3J0J - chains B and D of the 13 polymer chains in the assembly; structure by electron microscopy, 9.70 A resolution (very low resolution: no residue pairs are listed; an interface is given only as per-side residue counts).

[Chain B]
Name: V-type ATP synthase alpha chain
Source organism: Thermus thermophilus
Notes: EC 3.6.3.14
Reference sequence: Q56403 (VATA_THET8); numbering as in UniProt (aligned over 1-578)
Amino-acid sequence (578 residues; each row starts with the number of its first residue):
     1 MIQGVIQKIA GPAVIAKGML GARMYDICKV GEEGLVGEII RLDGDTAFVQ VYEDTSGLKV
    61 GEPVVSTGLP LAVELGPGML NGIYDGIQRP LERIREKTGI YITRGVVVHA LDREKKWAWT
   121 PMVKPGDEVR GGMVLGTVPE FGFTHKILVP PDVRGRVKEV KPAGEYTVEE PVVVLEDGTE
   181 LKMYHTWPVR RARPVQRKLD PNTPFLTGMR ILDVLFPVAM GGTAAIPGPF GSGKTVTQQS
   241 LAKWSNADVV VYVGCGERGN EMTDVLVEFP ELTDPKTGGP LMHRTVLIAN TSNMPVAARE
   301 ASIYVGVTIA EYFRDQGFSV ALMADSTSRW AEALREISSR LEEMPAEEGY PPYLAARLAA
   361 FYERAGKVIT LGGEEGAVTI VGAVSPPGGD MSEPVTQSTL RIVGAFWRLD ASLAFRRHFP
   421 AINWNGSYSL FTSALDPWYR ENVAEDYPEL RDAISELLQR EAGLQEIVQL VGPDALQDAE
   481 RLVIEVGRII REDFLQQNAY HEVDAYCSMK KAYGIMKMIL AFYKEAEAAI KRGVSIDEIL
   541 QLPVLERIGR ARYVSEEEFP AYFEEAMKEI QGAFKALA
Not modelled in the structure: 92-107, 578

[Chain D]
Name: V-type ATP synthase beta chain
Source organism: Thermus thermophilus
Reference sequence: Q56404 (VATB_THET8); numbering as in UniProt (aligned over 1-478)
Amino-acid sequence (478 residues; row label = number of the first residue in the row):
     1 MDLLKKEYTG ITYISGPLLF VENAKDLAYG AIVDIKDGTG RVRGGQVIEV SEEYAVIQVF
    61 EETTGLDLAT TSVSLVEDVA RLGVSKEMLG RRFNGIGKPI DGLPPITPEK RLPITGLPLN
   121 PVARRKPEQF IQTGISTIDV MNTLVRGQKL PIFSGSGLPA NEIAAQIARQ ATVRPDLSGE
   181 GEKEEPFAVV FAAMGITQRE LSYFIQEFER TGALSRSVLF LNKADDPTIE RILTPRMALT
   241 VAEYLAFEHD YHVLVILTDM TNYCEALREI GAAREEIPGR RGYPGYMYTD LATIYERAGV
   301 VEGKKGSVTQ IPILSMPDDD RTHPIPDLTG YITEGQIQLS RELHRKGIYP PIDPLPSLSR
   361 LMNNGVGKGK TREDHKQVSD QLYSAYANGV DIRKLVAIIG EDALTENDRR YLQFADAFER
   421 FFINQGQQNR SIEESLQIAW ALLSMLPQGE LKRISKDHIG KYYGQKLEEI WGAPQALD
Not modelled in the structure: 1-6, 176-182, 464-478

[How chain B and chain D interact]
At this resolution (10 A) residue pairs are not listed: 19 residues of chain B and 18 of chain D lie at the interface.

[Summary]
Chain B and chain D form an interface of 19 and 18 residues respectively.
Chain B is V-type ATP synthase alpha chain and chain D is V-type ATP synthase beta chain, both from Thermus
thermophilus; the structure, Fitted atomic models of Thermus thermophilus V-ATPase subunits into cryo-EM map,
was determined by electron microscopy.
